Entry 9FGA (electron microscopy, 3.30 A resolution); this record covers chains A and F of the 6 polymer chains in the assembly.

# Chain A
Protein: Gamma-aminobutyric acid receptor subunit alpha-1
Source organism: Homo sapiens
Reference sequence: P14867 (GBRA1_HUMAN); residues 1-429 here correspond to UniProt positions 28-456 (UniProt number = residue number + 27)
Chain sequence (464 residues; each row starts with the number of its first residue; numbers below 1 keep their minus sign (Met-34 is residue -34)):
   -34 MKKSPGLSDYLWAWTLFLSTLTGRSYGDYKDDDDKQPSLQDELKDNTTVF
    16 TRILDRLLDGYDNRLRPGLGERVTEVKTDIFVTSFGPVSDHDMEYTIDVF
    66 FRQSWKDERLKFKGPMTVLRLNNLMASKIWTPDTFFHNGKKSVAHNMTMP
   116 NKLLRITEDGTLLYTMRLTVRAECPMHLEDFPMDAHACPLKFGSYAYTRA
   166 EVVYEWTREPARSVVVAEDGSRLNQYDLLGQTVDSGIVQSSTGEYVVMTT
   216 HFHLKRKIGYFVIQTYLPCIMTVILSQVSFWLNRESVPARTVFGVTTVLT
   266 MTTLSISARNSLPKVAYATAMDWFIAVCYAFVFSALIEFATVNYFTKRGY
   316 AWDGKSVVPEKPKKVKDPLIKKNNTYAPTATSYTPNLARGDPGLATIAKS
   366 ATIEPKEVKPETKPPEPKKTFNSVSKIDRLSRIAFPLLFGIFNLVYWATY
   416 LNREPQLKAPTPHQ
Disordered / not traced: -34 to 11, 322-383, 419-429
Sequence notes: initiating methionine (-34); expression tag (-33 to 0)
Disulfide bonds: Cys139-Cys153
Covalently attached groups: glycan linked to Asn111
Residues lining bound ligands: PIO ([(2R)-2-octanoyloxy-3-[oxidanyl-[(1R,2R,3S,4R,5R,6S)-2,3,6-tris(oxidanyl)-4,5-diphosphonooxy-cyclohexyl]oxy-phosphoryl]oxy-propyl] octanoate): Arg249, Thr306, Phe310, Lys312, Arg313, Phe386, Asn387, Ser388, Val389, Ser390, Lys391, Ile392, Leu395

# Chain F
Protein: Megabody-38, Outer membrane protein
Source organism: Lama glama
Reference sequence: B5Z8H1 (B5Z8H1_HELPG); residues 14-237 here correspond to UniProt positions 226-449 (UniProt number = residue number + 212)
Chain sequence (539 residues; numbered 2 to 540; the number before each row is that of its first residue):
     2 QVQLQESGGGLVQTKTTTSVIDTTNDAQNLLTQAQTIVNTLKDYCPILIA
    52 KSSSSNGGTNNANTPSWQTAGGGKNSCATFGAEFSAASDMINNAQKIVQE
   102 TQQLSANQPKNITQPHNLNLNSPSSLTALAQKMLKNAQSQAEILKLANQV
   152 ESDFNKLSSGHLKDYIGKCDASAISSANMTMQNQKNNWGNGCAGVEETQS
   202 LLKTSAADFNNQTPQINQAQNLANTLIQELGNNPFRASGGGSGGGGSGKL
   252 SDTYEQLSRLLTNDNGTNSKTSAQAINQAVNNLNERAKTLAGGTTNSPAY
   302 QATLLALRSVLGLWNSMGYAVICGGYTKSPGENNQKDFHYTDENGNGTTI
   352 NCGGSTNSNGTHSYNGTNTLKADKNVSLSIEQYEKIHEAYQILSKALKQA
   402 GLAPLNSKGEKLEAHVTTSKYGSLRVSCAASGRTFTTYIMAWFRQAPGKE
   452 REFLAAMDQGRIQYYGDSVRGRFTISRDYAKNSVDLQLDGLRPEDTAVYY
   502 CAAGAGFWGLRTASSYHYWGQGTQVTVSSHHHHHHEPEA
Disordered / not traced: 15-423, 531-540
Disulfide bonds: Cys429-Cys502

# How chain A and chain F interact
Contacting residue pairs (30):
  Pro140(A) with Gln460(F)
  His142(A) with Thr438(F), hydrogen bond; Tyr439(F), hydrogen bond
  Glu144(A) with Arg434(F), salt bridge
  Ala150(A) with Phe508(F), hydrophobic
  His151(A) with Phe508(F)
  Lys156(A) with Asp459(F), salt bridge; Gly461(F); Ile463(F)
  Leu194(A) with Phe508(F), hydrophobic; Trp509(F)
  Thr197(A) with Gly510(F)
  Asp199(A) with Tyr465(F); Arg512(F), salt bridge
  Ser200(A) with Tyr465(F)
  Gly201(A) with Gln464(F)
  Ile202(A) with Ile463(F); Gln464(F), hydrogen bond (backbone-backbone)
  Val203(A) with Gly461(F); Arg462(F); Ile463(F), hydrophobic
  Gln204(A) with Gln464(F)
  Val212(A) with Ile463(F), hydrophobic
  Thr214(A) with Tyr465(F)
  His216(A) with Tyr465(F)
  His218(A) with Gly507(F); Phe508(F); Trp509(F), hydrogen bond (side chain-backbone); Gly510(F), hydrogen bond (side chain-backbone)
  Leu219(A) with Phe508(F)
Also at the interface, not in a pair above, chain A (22 interface residues in all): Ala152, Gly195, Arg418
Also at the interface, not in a pair above, chain F (18 interface residues in all): Ala506, Leu511, His518

# In short
22 residues of chain A and 18 residues of chain F are in contact, with 5 hydrogen bonds and 3 salt bridges.
Polar pairs include Glu144(A)-Arg434(F), Lys156(A)-Asp459(F) and Asp199(A)-Arg512(F). Chain A binds compound
PIO. N-acetylglucosamine is covalently linked to Asn111(A).
Chain A is Gamma-aminobutyric acid receptor subunit alpha-1 (Homo sapiens) and chain F is Megabody-38, Outer
membrane protein (Lama glama); the structure, Cryo-EM structure of the full-length alpha1beta3gamma2 GABA(A)
receptor in SMALPs bound to two PIP2 molecules and ..., was determined by electron microscopy.
